3U5Z - chains C and G of the 10 polymer chains in the assembly; structure by X-ray diffraction, 3.50 A resolution.

[Chain C]
Name: DNA polymerase accessory protein 44
Organism: Enterobacteria phage T4
UniProt: P04526 (DPA44_BPT4); numbering as in UniProt (aligned over 1-319)
Sequence (324 residues; row label = number of the first residue in the row; numbers below 1 keep their minus sign (Gly-4 is residue -4)):
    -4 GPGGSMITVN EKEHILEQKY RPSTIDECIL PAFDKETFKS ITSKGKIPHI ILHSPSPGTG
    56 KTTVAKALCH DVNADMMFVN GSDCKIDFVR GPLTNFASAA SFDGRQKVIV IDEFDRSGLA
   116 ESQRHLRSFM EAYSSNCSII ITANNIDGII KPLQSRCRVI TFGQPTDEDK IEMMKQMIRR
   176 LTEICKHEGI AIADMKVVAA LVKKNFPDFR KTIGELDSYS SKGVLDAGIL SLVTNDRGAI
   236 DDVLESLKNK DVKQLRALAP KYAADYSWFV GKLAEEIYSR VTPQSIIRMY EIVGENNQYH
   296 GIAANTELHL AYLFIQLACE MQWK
Not modelled in the structure: -4 to -1
Differences from the reference sequence: expression tag (-4 to 0)
Curated features (UniProtKB/Swiss-Prot):
  - binding site (ATP): Glu12 to Tyr15, Ile24, Gly53 to Thr58, Arg205
Bound ions: Mg2+: Thr57, Glu108 (together with 08T)
Ligand contacts: 08T ([[[(2R,3S,4R,5R)-5-(6-aminopurin-9-yl)-3,4-bis(oxidanyl)oxolan-2-yl]methoxy-oxidanyl-phosphoryl]oxy-oxidanyl-phosphoryl]oxy-tris(fluoranyl)beryllium): Glu12, Gln13, Tyr15, Arg16, Pro17, Cys23, Ile24, Ser49, Pro52, Gly53, Thr54, Gly55, Lys56, Thr57, Thr58, Glu108, Thr137, Asn139, Arg175, Phe204, Arg205, Ile208
From the paper describing this entry:
  - binding site for 08T: Arg151
  - allosteric site: Lys80 (proposed by the authors, not directly observed)

[Chain G]
Name: DNA polymerase processivity component
Organism: Enterobacteria phage T4
UniProt: P04525 (DPA5_BPT4); residues 5001-5228 here correspond to UniProt positions 1-228 (UniProt number = residue number - 5000)
Sequence (228 residues; row label = number of the first residue in the row):
  5001 MKLSKDTTAL LKNFATINSG IMLKSGQFIM TRAVNGTTYA EANISDVIDF DVAIYDLNGF
  5061 LGILSLVNDD AEISQSEDGN IKIADARSTI FWPAADPSTV VAPNKPIPFP VASAVTEIKA
  5121 EDLQQLLRVS RGLQIDTIAI TVKEGKIVIN GFNKVEDSAL TRVKYSLTLG DYDGENTFNF
  5181 IINMANMKMQ PGNYKLLLWA KGKQGAAKFE GEHANYVVAL EADSTHDF
Modified positions: Mse5001, Mse5022, Mse5030, Mse5184, Mse5187, Mse5189 (selenomethionine; parent Met)

[Interface between chain C and chain G]
Residue-residue contacts (20; chain C residue first):
  Met72(C) - Asn5035(G)
  Pro87(C) - Asn5035(G)  hydrogen bond (backbone-side chain)
  Asn90(C) - Asn5035(G)
  Asn90(C) - Asn5183(G)  hydrogen bond
  Asn90(C) - Ala5185(G)
  Phe91(C) - Asn5035(G)
  Ser93(C) - Asn5183(G)
  Ser93(C) - Glu5221(G)  hydrogen bond
  Ser93(C) - Ala5222(G)
  Ala94(C) - Leu5220(G)
  Ala94(C) - Glu5221(G)
  Ala95(C) - Leu5220(G)  hydrogen bond (backbone-backbone)
  Ala95(C) - Glu5221(G)
  Ser96(C) - Lys5203(G)
  Phe97(C) - Trp5199(G)  hydrophobic
  Phe97(C) - Gln5204(G)
  Phe97(C) - Gly5205(G)  hydrogen bond (backbone-backbone)
  Asp98(C) - Gln5204(G)
  Gly99(C) - Gln5204(G)
  Asn131(C) - Ala5222(G)
Also at the interface, not in a pair above, chain G (14 interface residues in all): Thr5037, Asn5186, Ala5206, Ala5219

[In short]
12 residues of chain C face 14 of chain G across their interface, with 5 hydrogen bonds. Polar contacts
include Pro87(C)-Asn5035(G), Asn90(C)-Asn5183(G) and Ser93(C)-Glu5221(G). Chain C binds compound 08T. From
UniProt: 12 ATP-binding residues on chain C. From the paper: a binding site for 08T at Arg151(C); an
allosteric site at Lys80(C).
Chain C is DNA polymerase accessory protein 44 and chain G is DNA polymerase processivity component, both from
Enterobacteria phage T4; the structure, Structure of T4 Bacteriophage clamp loader bound to the T4 clamp,
primer-template DNA, and ATP analog, was determined by X-ray diffraction, deposited together with 3U60 and
3U61.
